4IPW - chain A; structure by X-ray diffraction, 1.40 A resolution.

# Chain A
Protein: Cytochrome P450 121
Source organism: Mycobacterium tuberculosis
Notes: EC 1.14.-.-
UniProt: P0A514 (CP121_MYCTU); residue numbers follow UniProt; this construct covers 2-396
Sequence (395 residues; each row starts with the number of its first residue):
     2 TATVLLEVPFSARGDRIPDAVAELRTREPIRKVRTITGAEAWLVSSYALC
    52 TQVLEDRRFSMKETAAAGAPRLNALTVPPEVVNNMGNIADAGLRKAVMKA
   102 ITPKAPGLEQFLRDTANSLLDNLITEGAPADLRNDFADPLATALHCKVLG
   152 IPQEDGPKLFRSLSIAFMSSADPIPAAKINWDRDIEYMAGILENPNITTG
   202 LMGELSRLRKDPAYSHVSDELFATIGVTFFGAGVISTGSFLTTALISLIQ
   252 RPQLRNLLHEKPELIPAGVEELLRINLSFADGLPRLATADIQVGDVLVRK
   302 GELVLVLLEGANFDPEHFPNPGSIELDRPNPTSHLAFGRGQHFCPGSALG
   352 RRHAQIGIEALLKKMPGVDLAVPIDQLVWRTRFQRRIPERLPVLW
Unresolved in the structure: 2
Metal / ion sites: heme Fe near Cys-345 (its only coordinating residue here)
Residues lining bound ligands:
  - 1G7 ((3S,6S)-3-(3,4-dihydroxybenzyl)-6-(4-hydroxybenzyl)piperazine-2,5-dione): Met-62, Thr-77, Val-78, Val-82, Val-83, Asn-85, Ala-167, Phe-168, Trp-182, Val-228, Thr-229, Ala-233, Gln-385, Arg-386
  - heme (HEM): Met-62, Met-86, Ile-102, His-146, Phe-230, Ala-233, Gly-234, Ser-237, Thr-238, Phe-241, Leu-274, Phe-280, Leu-284, Arg-286, Leu-309, Leu-336, Ala-337, Phe-338, Gly-339, Gln-342, His-343, Cys-345, Pro-346, Gly-347, Leu-350, Gly-351
Reported in the primary citation:
  - binding site for 1G7: Thr-77, Asn-85, Ala-167, Phe-168, Trp-182

# Summary
Ligands of chain A: heme and compound 1G7. From the paper: a binding site for 1G7 at Thr-77, Asn-85 and
Ala-167 among others.
Chain A is Cytochrome P450 121 (Mycobacterium tuberculosis); the structure, Substrate and reaction specificity
of Mycobacterium tuberculosis cytochrome P450 CYP121, was determined by X-ray diffraction (same publication as
4IPS, 4IQ7 and 4IQ9).
